Entry 2YAX (X-ray diffraction, 1.80 A resolution); this record covers chains E and F of the 6 polymer chains in the assembly.

== Chain E ==
Molecule: Sulfur oxygenase/reductase
Organism: Acidianus ambivalens
Notes: EC 1.13.11.55
UniProtKB: P29082 (SOR_ACIAM); numbering as in UniProt (aligned over 1-308)
Sequence (318 residues; each row starts with the number of its first residue):
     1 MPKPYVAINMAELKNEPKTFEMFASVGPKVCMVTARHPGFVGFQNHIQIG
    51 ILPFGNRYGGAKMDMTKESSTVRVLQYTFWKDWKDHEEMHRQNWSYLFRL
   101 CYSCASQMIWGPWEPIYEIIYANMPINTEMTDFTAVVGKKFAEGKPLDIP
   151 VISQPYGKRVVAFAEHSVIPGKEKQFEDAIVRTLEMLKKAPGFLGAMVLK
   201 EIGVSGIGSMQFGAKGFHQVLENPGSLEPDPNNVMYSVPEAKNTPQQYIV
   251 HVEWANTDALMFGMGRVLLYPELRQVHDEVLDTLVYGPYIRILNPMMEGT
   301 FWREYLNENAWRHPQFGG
Disordered / not traced: 1, 309-318
Modified residues: Cys-31 (s-mercaptocysteine; CSS)
Differences from the reference sequence: expression tag (309-318)
Ion coordination: Fe ion: His-86, His-90, Glu-114
Reported in the primary citation:
  - catalytic residues: Cys-31 (proposed by the authors, not directly observed)
  - mutagenesis - R99A, F133A, F141A, S226A, S226L, S226T, M296V: increased catalytic activity
  - mutagenesis - M130A, H166A, H277A: unchanged catalytic activity
  - mutagenesis - M297A: decreased catalytic activity

== Chain F ==
Molecule: Sulfur oxygenase/reductase
Organism: Acidianus ambivalens
Notes: EC 1.13.11.55
UniProtKB: P29082 (SOR_ACIAM); residue numbers follow UniProt; this construct covers 1-308
Sequence (318 residues; numbered 1 to 318; the number before each row is that of its first residue):
     1 MPKPYVAINMAELKNEPKTFEMFASVGPKVCMVTARHPGFVGFQNHIQIG
    51 ILPFGNRYGGAKMDMTKESSTVRVLQYTFWKDWKDHEEMHRQNWSYLFRL
   101 CYSCASQMIWGPWEPIYEIIYANMPINTEMTDFTAVVGKKFAEGKPLDIP
   151 VISQPYGKRVVAFAEHSVIPGKEKQFEDAIVRTLEMLKKAPGFLGAMVLK
   201 EIGVSGIGSMQFGAKGFHQVLENPGSLEPDPNNVMYSVPEAKNTPQQYIV
   251 HVEWANTDALMFGMGRVLLYPELRQVHDEVLDTLVYGPYIRILNPMMEGT
   301 FWREYLNENAWRHPQFGG
Disordered / not traced: 1, 309-318
Modified residues: Cys-31 (s-mercaptocysteine; CSS); Cys-101 (s-(2-amino-2-oxoethyl)-l-cysteine; YCM)
Differences from the reference sequence: expression tag (309-318)
Ion coordination: Fe ion: His-86, His-90, Glu-114

== How chain E and chain F interact ==
Residue-residue contacts (19):
  Lys-29(E) / Tyr-102(F)  hydrogen bond
  Lys-29(E) / Leu-221(F)
  Lys-29(E) / Asn-223(F)  hydrogen bond (side chain-backbone)
  Met-32(E) / Leu-221(F)
  Met-32(E) / Glu-222(F)
  Val-33(E) / Glu-222(F)
  Arg-36(E) / Glu-222(F)  salt bridge
  Ser-95(E) / Leu-227(F)
  Tyr-96(E) / Gln-219(F)
  Tyr-96(E) / Glu-222(F)
  Tyr-96(E) / Asn-223(F)
  Tyr-96(E) / Pro-224(F)
  Tyr-96(E) / Leu-227(F)  hydrophobic
  Arg-99(E) / Pro-224(F)
  Arg-99(E) / Ser-226(F)  hydrogen bond
  Arg-99(E) / Leu-227(F)
  Leu-100(E) / Glu-222(F)
  Leu-100(E) / Pro-224(F)  hydrophobic
  Ser-226(E) / Ser-226(F)
Interface residues without a listed pair, chain F (9 interface residues in all): Glu-228

== Overview ==
The chain E/chain F interface involves 9 residues from each chain; the contacts include 3 hydrogen bonds and 1
salt bridge. Polar contacts include Arg-36(E)/Glu-222(F), Lys-29(E)/Tyr-102(F) and Lys-29(E)/Asn-223(F). The
paper reports the catalytic residue Cys-31(E); R99A, F133A and F141A of chain E, among others, increase
catalytic activity; 11 substitutions were tested in all.
Chain E is Sulfur oxygenase/reductase and chain F is Sulfur oxygenase/reductase, both from Acidianus
ambivalens; the structure, Iodoacetamide inhibited sulfur oxygenase reductase, was determined by X-ray
diffraction, deposited together with 2YAV and 2YAW.
